Entry 6J9H (X-ray diffraction, 2.31 A resolution); this record covers chains A and B.

== Chain A ==
Name: Small vasohibin-binding protein
Source organism: Homo sapiens
Reference sequence: Q8N300 (SVBP_HUMAN); residue numbers follow UniProt; this construct covers 1-66
Sequence (66 residues; numbered 1 to 66; the number before each row is that of its first residue):
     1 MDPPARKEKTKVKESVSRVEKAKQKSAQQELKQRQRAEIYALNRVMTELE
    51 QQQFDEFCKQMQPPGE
Not modelled in the structure: 1-21, 51-66
Reported in the primary citation:
  - mutagenesis - Q35A/R36A (20-29% versus 50%), I39A/Y40A (20-29% versus 50%), L42A/N43A, V45A/M46A (20-29% versus 50%): decreased catalytic activity
  - mutagenesis - Q35A/R36A: abolished catalytic activity on VASH1

== Chain B ==
Name: Tubulinyl-Tyr carboxypeptidase 1
Source organism: Homo sapiens
Notes: EC 3.4.17.17
Reference sequence: Q7L8A9 (VASH1_HUMAN); residues 70-306 here = UniProt positions 70-306
Sequence (238 residues; row label = number of the first residue in the row):
    69 MDEATWERMWKHVAKIHPDGEKVAQRIRGATDLPKIPIPSVPTFQPSTPV
   119 PERLEAVQRYIRELQYNHTGTQFFEIKKSRPLTGLMDLAKEMTKEALPIK
   169 CLEAVILGIYLTNSMPTLERFPISFKTYFSGNYFRHIVLGVNFAGRYGAL
   219 GMSRREDLMYKPPAFRTLSELVLDFEAAYGRCWHVLKKVKLGQSVSHDPH
   269 SVEQIEWKHSVLDVERLGRDDFRKELERHARDMRLKIG
Not modelled in the structure: 304-306
Construct notes: initiating methionine (69)
Curated features (UniProtKB/Swiss-Prot):
  - active site: Cys169, His204, Ser221
  - site: Arg76, Met77 (Cleavage)
Reported in the primary citation:
  - catalytic residues: Cys169, His204, Leu226
  - contacts within the chain: Cys169-His204 (hydrogen bond), His204-Leu226 (backbone contact)
  - mutagenesis - C169A, C169S, H204A: abolished catalytic activity
  - mutagenesis - K146A/R222A: abolished catalytic activity on SVBP
  - mutagenesis - Y134A, K146A, K146A/R222A, S221A, R222A: decreased catalytic activity

== Interface between chain A and chain B ==
Residue-residue contacts - 46 pairs, chain A then chain B:
  Lys32(A) - Glu163(B)  salt bridge
  Gln35(A) - Met69(B)  hydrogen bond (side chain-backbone)
  Gln35(A) - Trp74(B)
  Arg36(A) - Ile104(B)  hydrogen bond (side chain-backbone)
  Arg36(A) - Pro105(B)  hydrogen bond (side chain-backbone)
  Arg36(A) - Ile106(B)
  Arg36(A) - Pro107(B)
  Arg36(A) - Glu163(B)
  Arg36(A) - Ala164(B)  hydrogen bond (side chain-backbone)
  Arg36(A) - Leu165(B)
  Glu38(A) - Trp74(B)
  Glu38(A) - Trp78(B)
  Glu38(A) - Ile95(B)
  Glu38(A) - Arg96(B)
  Glu38(A) - Gly97(B)  hydrogen bond (side chain-backbone)
  Glu38(A) - Leu101(B)
  Ile39(A) - Met69(B)  hydrophobic
  Ile39(A) - Trp74(B)  hydrophobic
  Ile39(A) - Thr137(B)
  Ile39(A) - Phe141(B)  hydrophobic
  Ile39(A) - Leu165(B)  hydrophobic
  Ile39(A) - Pro166(B)
  Tyr40(A) - Ile104(B)  hydrophobic
  Tyr40(A) - Leu132(B)  hydrogen bond (side chain-backbone)
  Tyr40(A) - Gln133(B)
  Tyr40(A) - Ala164(B)  hydrogen bond (side chain-backbone)
  Tyr40(A) - Leu165(B)
  Tyr40(A) - Pro166(B)
  Ala41(A) - Ile95(B)
  Ala41(A) - Leu101(B)  hydrophobic
  Leu42(A) - Trp78(B)  hydrophobic
  Leu42(A) - Val81(B)  hydrophobic
  Leu42(A) - Ile95(B)
  Leu42(A) - Thr137(B)
  Asn43(A) - Gln133(B)  hydrogen bond
  Asn43(A) - Tyr134(B)  hydrogen bond (side chain-backbone)
  Asn43(A) - Asn135(B)
  Asn43(A) - His136(B)  hydrogen bond (side chain-backbone)
  Asn43(A) - Thr137(B)  hydrogen bond (side chain-backbone)
  Asn43(A) - Pro166(B)
  Val45(A) - His85(B)
  Met46(A) - Ile84(B)  hydrophobic
  Met46(A) - His136(B)
  Thr47(A) - His136(B)  hydrogen bond
  Leu49(A) - His85(B)
  Leu49(A) - Pro86(B)
Also at the interface, not in a pair above, chain A (16 interface residues in all): Gln33, Arg34, Ala37
Also at the interface, not in a pair above, chain B (31 interface residues in all): Asp70, Met77, Val91, Ala98, Lys103
The authors on this interface:
  - pairs named by the authors: Lys32(A)-Glu163(B) (salt bridge), Arg36(A)-Ile104(B) (hydrogen bond), Arg36(A)-Pro105(B) (hydrogen bond), Arg36(A)-Ala164(B) (hydrogen bond), Ala37(A)-Leu101(B) (hydrophobic contact), Glu38(A)-Gly97(B) (hydrogen bond), Ala41(A)-Leu101(B) (hydrophobic contact), Asn43(A)-Gln133(B) (hydrogen bond), Asn43(A)-Tyr134(B) (hydrogen bond), Asn43(A)-His136(B) (hydrogen bond), Thr47(A)-His136(B) (hydrogen bond)
  - interface residues, chain A: Ile39(A), Tyr40(A), Ala41(A), Leu42(A), Val45(A), Met46(A), Leu49(A)
  - hot spots on chain A (mutagenesis) - Q35A/R36A, I39A/Y40A, L42A/N43A: decreased binding to Tubulinyl-Tyr carboxypeptidase 1 (chain B)
  - hot spots on chain A (mutagenesis) - V45A/M46A: unchanged binding to Tubulinyl-Tyr carboxypeptidase 1 (chain B)
  - interface residues, chain B: Met77(B), Trp78(B), Val81(B), Ile84(B), His85(B), Pro86(B), Val91(B), Ile95(B), Ile104(B), Phe141(B), Leu165(B), Pro166(B)
  - hot spots on chain B (mutagenesis) - W74A/W78A: decreased binding to Small vasohibin-binding protein (chain A)
  - hot spots on chain B (mutagenesis) - L165E/P166E: abolished binding to Small vasohibin-binding protein (chain A)

== Summary ==
16 residues of chain A and 31 residues of chain B are in contact; the contacts include 12 hydrogen bonds and 1
salt bridge. Polar pairs include Lys32(A)-Glu163(B), Gln35(A)-Met69(B) and Arg36(A)-Ile104(B). The authors
report a salt bridge between Lys32(A) and Glu163(B); hydrogen bonds between Arg36(A) and Ile104(B), Arg36(A)
and Pro105(B) and Arg36(A) and Ala164(B) among others; hydrophobic contacts between Ala37(A) and Leu101(B) and
Ala41(A) and Leu101(B). From the paper: catalytic residues Cys169(B), His204(B) and Leu226(B); Y134A, K146A
and K146A/R222A of chain B, among others, reduce catalytic activity; 14 substitutions were tested in all.
Chain A is Small vasohibin-binding protein and chain B is Tubulinyl-Tyr carboxypeptidase 1, both from Homo
sapiens; the structure, Crystal structure of SVBP-VASH1 complex, was determined by X-ray diffraction (same
publication as 6J7B, 6J8F, 6J8N and 6J91).
